Entry 5T4P (electron microscopy, 7.77 A resolution (low resolution: residue-level contacts below are approximate; hydrogen-bond / salt-bridge calls are withheld)); this record covers chains B and F of the 22 polymer chains in the assembly.

# Chain B
Molecule: ATP synthase subunit alpha
Source organism: Escherichia coli
Notes: EC 3.6.3.14
UniProt: B7MGF4 (ATPA_ECO45); numbering as in UniProt (aligned over 1-513)
Amino-acid sequence (513 residues; numbered 1 to 513; the number before each row is that of its first residue):
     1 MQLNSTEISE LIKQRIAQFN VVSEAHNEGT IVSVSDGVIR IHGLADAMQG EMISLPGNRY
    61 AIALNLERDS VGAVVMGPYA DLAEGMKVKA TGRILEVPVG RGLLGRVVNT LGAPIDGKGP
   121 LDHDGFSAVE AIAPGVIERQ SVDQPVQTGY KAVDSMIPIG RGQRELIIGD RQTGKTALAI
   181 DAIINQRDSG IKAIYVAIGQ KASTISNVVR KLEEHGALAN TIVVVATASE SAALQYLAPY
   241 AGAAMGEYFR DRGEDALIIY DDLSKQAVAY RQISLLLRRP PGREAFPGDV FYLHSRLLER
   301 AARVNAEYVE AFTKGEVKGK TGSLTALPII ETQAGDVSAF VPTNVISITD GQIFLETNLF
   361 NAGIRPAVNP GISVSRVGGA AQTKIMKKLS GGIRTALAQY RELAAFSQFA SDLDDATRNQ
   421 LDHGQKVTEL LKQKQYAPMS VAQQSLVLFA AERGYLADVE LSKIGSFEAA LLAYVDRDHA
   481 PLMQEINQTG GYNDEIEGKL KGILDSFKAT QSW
Not modelled in the structure: 1, 512-513
Sequence notes: conflict Ala47 (Cys in B7MGF4), Ala90 (Cys in B7MGF4), Ala193 (Cys in B7MGF4), Ala243 (Cys in B7MGF4), Asn419 (Lys in B7MGF4)
Curated features (UniProtKB/Swiss-Prot):
  - binding site (ATP): Gly169 to Thr176
  - site: Ser373 (Required for activity)
Small-molecule neighbours: ATP (adenosine-5'-triphosphate): Asp170, Arg171, Gln172, Thr173, Gly174, Lys175, Thr176, Ala177, Leu178, Phe360, Arg365, Pro366, Gln433, Lys434, Gln435

# Chain F
Molecule: ATP synthase subunit beta
Source organism: Escherichia coli
Notes: EC 3.6.3.14
UniProt: B7MGF2 (ATPB_ECO45); residues 0-459 here correspond to UniProt positions 1-460 (UniProt number = residue number + 1)
Amino-acid sequence (471 residues; numbered -11 to 459; the number before each row is that of its first residue; numbers below 1 keep their minus sign (Met-11 is residue -11)):
   -11 MRGSHHHHHH GMATGKIVQV IGAVVDVEFP QDAVPRVYDA LEVQNGNERL VLEVQQQLGG
    49 GIVRTIAMGS SDGLRRGLDV KDLEHPIEVP VGKATLGRIM NVLGEPVDMK GEIGEEERWA
   109 IHRAAPSYEE LSNSQELLET GIKVIDLMAP FAKGGKVGLF GGAGVGKTVN MMELIRNIAI
   169 EHSGYSVFAG VGERTREGND FYHEMTDSNV IDKVSLVYGQ MNEPPGNRLR VALTGLTMAE
   229 KFRDEGRDVL LFVDNIYRYT LAGTEVSALL GRMPSAVGYQ PTLAEEMGVL QERITSTKTG
   289 SITSVQAVYV PADDLTDPSP ATTFAHLDAT VVLSRQIASL GIYPAVDPLD STSRQLDPLV
   349 VGQEHYDTAR GVQSILQRYQ ELKDIIAILG MDELSEEDKL VVARARKIQR FLSQPFFVAE
   409 VFTGSPGKYV SLKDTIRGFK GIMEGEYDHL PEQAFYMVGS IEEAVEKAKK L
Not modelled in the structure: -11 to -7
Sequence notes: expression tag (-11 to -1); conflict Ala137 (Cys138 in B7MGF2)
Curated features (UniProtKB/Swiss-Prot):
  - binding site (ATP): Gly149 to Thr156

# Chain B / chain F interface
Residue-residue contacts - 23 pairs, chain B then chain F:
  Asp46(B) - Arg63(F)
  Ala47(B) - Gly61(F)
  Ala47(B) - Leu62(F)
  Ala47(B) - Arg63(F)
  Met48(B) - Gly61(F)
  Gln49(B) - Asp60(F)
  Gln49(B) - Gly61(F)
  Gln49(B) - Leu62(F)
  Leu64(B) - Val8(F)
  Leu66(B) - Gln7(F)
  Leu66(B) - Val8(F)
  Glu67(B) - Gln7(F)
  Arg68(B) - Val6(F)
  Arg68(B) - Gln7(F)
  Pro134(B) - Thr183(F)
  Gly135(B) - Thr183(F)
  Val136(B) - Thr183(F)
  Val136(B) - Arg184(F)
  Val136(B) - Asn187(F)
  Ile137(B) - Arg184(F)
  Arg139(B) - Thr183(F)
  Arg139(B) - Arg184(F)
  Gln140(B) - Arg184(F)
Other interface residues (no listed pair), chain B (15 interface residues in all): Glu299
Other interface residues (no listed pair), chain F (13 interface residues in all): Ile9, Arg64, Asn210

# Summary
Chain B and chain F form an interface of 15 and 13 residues respectively. Bound to chain B: ATP. From UniProt:
8 ATP-binding residues on chain B; 8 ATP-binding residues on chain F.
Here chain B is ATP synthase subunit alpha and chain F is ATP synthase subunit beta, both from Escherichia
coli. Entry 5T4P (Autoinhibited E. coli ATP synthase state 2) was determined by electron microscopy (same
publication as 5T4Q and 5T4O).
